PDB entry 7B2E | X-ray diffraction, 2.80 A resolution | chains B and F of the 4 polymer chains in the assembly

# Chain B (and F)
Name: Putative oxalyl-CoA decarboxylase (Oxc, yfdU)
Source organism: Methylorubrum extorquens (strain ATCC 14718 / DSM 1338 / JCM 2805 / NCIMB 9133 / AM1)
Notes: EC 4.1.1.8; chain F of this document is another copy of the same molecule, construct and numbering; everything in this record applies to it too
UniProtKB: C5AX46 (C5AX46_METEA); residues 1-583 here = UniProt positions 1-583
Chain sequence (583 residues; each row starts with the number of its first residue):
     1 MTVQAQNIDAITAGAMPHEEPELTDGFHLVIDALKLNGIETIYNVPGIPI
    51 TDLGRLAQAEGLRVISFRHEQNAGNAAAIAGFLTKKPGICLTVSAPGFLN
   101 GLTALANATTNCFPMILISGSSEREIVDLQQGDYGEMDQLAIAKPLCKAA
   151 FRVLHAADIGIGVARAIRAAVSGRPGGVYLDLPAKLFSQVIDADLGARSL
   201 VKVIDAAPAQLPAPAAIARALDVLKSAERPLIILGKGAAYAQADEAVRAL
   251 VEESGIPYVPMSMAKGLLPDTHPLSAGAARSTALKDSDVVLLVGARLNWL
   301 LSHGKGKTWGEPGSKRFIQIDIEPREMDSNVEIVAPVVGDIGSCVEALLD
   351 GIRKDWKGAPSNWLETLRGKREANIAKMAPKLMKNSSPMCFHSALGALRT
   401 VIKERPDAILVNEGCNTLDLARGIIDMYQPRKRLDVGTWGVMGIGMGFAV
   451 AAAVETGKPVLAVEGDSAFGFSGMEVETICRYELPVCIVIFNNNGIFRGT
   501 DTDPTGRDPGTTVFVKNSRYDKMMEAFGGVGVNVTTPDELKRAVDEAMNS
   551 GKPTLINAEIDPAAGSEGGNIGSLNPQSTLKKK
Not modelled in the structure: 1-20, 569-583
Sequence notes: engineered mutation Gly-135 (Glu in C5AX46), Cys-415 (Ala in C5AX46), Phe-497 (Tyr in C5AX46), Gly-568 (Ser in C5AX46)
Metal / ion sites: Mg2+: Asp-466, Asn-493, Gly-495 (together with thiamine diphosphate)
Residues lining bound ligands:
  - ADP (adenosine-5'-diphosphate): Cys-112, Arg-174, Pro-175, Gly-235, Lys-236, Gly-237, Tyr-240, Ala-241, Met-261, Gly-294, Ala-295, Arg-296, Asn-298, Leu-300, Asp-321, Ile-322, Glu-323, Glu-326, Gly-339, Asp-340, Ile-341, Thr-438
  - thiamine diphosphate (TPP), molecule 1: Pro-46, Gly-47, Glu-70, Val-93, Pro-96, Gly-97, Asn-100, Tyr-134
  - thiamine diphosphate (TPP), molecule 2: Phe-391, Gly-414, Cys-415, Asn-416, Thr-417, Gly-440, Val-441, Met-442, Gly-465, Asp-466, Ser-467, Ala-468, Phe-471, Asn-493, Gly-495, Ile-496, Phe-497
What the authors report for this chain:
  - mutagenesis - E135G/A415C/S568G: increased catalytic activity on formyl-CoA
  - mutagenesis - E135G/A415C/Y497F/S568G: increased catalytic activity
  - catalytic residues: Tyr-134 (proposed by the authors, not directly observed)

# Chain B / chain F interface
Pairs across the interface (37; chain B residue first):
  Arg-124(B) with Arg-152(F); Leu-154(F)
  Glu-125(B) with Leu-154(F); His-155(F), salt bridge
  Asp-128(B) with Leu-140(F); Phe-151(F); Arg-152(F), salt bridge; Leu-154(F)
  Leu-129(B) with Phe-151(F), hydrophobic; Arg-152(F); Asp-158(F); Gly-162(F); Arg-165(F), hydrogen bond (backbone-side chain)
  Gln-130(B) with Lys-144(F); Ala-150(F), hydrogen bond (side chain-backbone); Phe-151(F); Arg-165(F), hydrogen bond (backbone-side chain)
  Gln-131(B) with Ile-161(F)
  Leu-140(B) with Asp-128(F)
  Ala-141(B) with Ala-141(F), hydrophobic
  Lys-144(B) with Gln-130(F)
  Ala-150(B) with Gln-130(F), hydrogen bond (backbone-side chain)
  Phe-151(B) with Asp-128(F); Leu-129(F)
  Arg-152(B) with Arg-124(F); Asp-128(F), salt bridge; Leu-129(F)
  Val-153(B) with Leu-129(F), hydrophobic
  Leu-154(B) with Arg-124(F); Glu-125(F); Asp-128(F)
  His-155(B) with Glu-125(F)
  Asp-158(B) with Leu-129(F)
  Ile-161(B) with Gln-131(F)
  Gly-162(B) with Leu-129(F)
  Arg-165(B) with Leu-129(F), hydrogen bond (side chain-backbone); Gln-130(F), hydrogen bond (side chain-backbone)
Other interface residues (no listed pair), chain B (20 interface residues in all): Asp-138
Other interface residues (no listed pair), chain F (20 interface residues in all): Asp-138, Val-153

# In short
The chain B/chain F interface involves 20 residues from each chain; the contacts include 6 hydrogen bonds and
3 salt bridges. Among the polar pairs are Glu-125(B)/His-155(F), Asp-128(B)/Arg-152(F) and
Leu-129(B)/Arg-165(F). Bound to chain B: thiamine diphosphate and ADP. From the paper: the catalytic residue
Tyr-134(B); E135G/A415C/S568G of chain B increase catalytic activity on formyl-CoA.
Both chains are Putative oxalyl-CoA decarboxylase (Oxc, yfdU) (Methylorubrum extorquens (strain ATCC 14718 /
DSM 1338 / JCM 2805 / NCIMB 9133 / AM1)). Entry 7B2E (quadruple mutant of oxalyl-CoA decarboxylase from
Methylorubrum extorquens with bound TPP and ADP) was determined by X-ray diffraction, deposited together with
7AYG.
